Entry 8XBU (electron microscopy, 4.24 A resolution (low resolution: residue-level contacts below are approximate; hydrogen-bond / salt-bridge calls are withheld)); this record covers chains A and J of the 20 polymer chains in the assembly.

Chain A:
Protein: Histone H3.1
Source organism: Homo sapiens
Reference sequence: P68431 (H31_HUMAN); residues 0-135 here correspond to UniProt positions 1-136 (UniProt number = residue number + 1)
Chain sequence (139 residues; numbered -3 to 135; the number before each row is that of its first residue; numbers below 1 keep their minus sign (Gly-3 is residue -3)):
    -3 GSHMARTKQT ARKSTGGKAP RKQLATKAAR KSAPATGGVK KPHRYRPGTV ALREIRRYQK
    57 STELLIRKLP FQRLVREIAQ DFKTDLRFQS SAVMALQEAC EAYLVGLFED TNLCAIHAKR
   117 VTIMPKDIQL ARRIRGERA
Not modelled in the structure: -3 to 37, 134-135
Sequence notes: expression tag (-3 to -1)
Swiss-Prot annotation at these positions:
  - modified residue: Arg2 (Asymmetric dimethylarginine), Thr3 (Phosphothreonine), Lys4 (Allysine), Gln5 (5-glutamyl dopamine), Thr6 (Phosphothreonine), Arg8 (Citrulline), Lys9 (N6,N6,N6-trimethyllysine), Ser10 (ADP-ribosylserine), Thr11 (Phosphothreonine), Lys14 (N6-(2-hydroxyisobutyryl)lysine), Arg17 (Asymmetric dimethylarginine), Lys18 (N6-(2-hydroxyisobutyryl)lysine), Lys23 (N6-(2-hydroxyisobutyryl)lysine), Arg26 (Citrulline), Lys27 (N6,N6,N6-trimethyllysine), Ser28 (ADP-ribosylserine), Lys36 (N6,N6,N6-trimethyllysine), Lys37 (N6-methyllysine), Tyr41 (Phosphotyrosine), Lys56 (N6,N6,N6-trimethyllysine) and 8 more in UniProt
  - lipidation: Lys18 (N6-decanoyllysine)

Chain J:
Molecule: 153-nt DNA strand
Source organism: synthetic construct
Sequence (153 nucleotides; each row starts with the number of its first residue):
     1 TGGCCGTTTT CGTTGTTTTT TTCTGTCTCG TGCCTGGTGT CTTGGGTGTA ATCCCCTTGG
    61 CGGTTAAAAC GCGGGGGACA GCGCGTACGT GCGTTTAAGC GGTGCTAGAG CTGTCTACGA
   121 CCAATTGAGC GGCCTCGGCA CCGGGATTCT GAT

Interface between chain A and chain J:
Contacting residue pairs - 18 pairs, chain A then chain J:
  Arg40(A) with DG73(J)
  Arg42(A) with DG151(J); DA152(J)
  Thr45(A) with DG151(J)
  Arg63(A) with DA67(J)
  Arg72(A) with DT58(J)
  Arg83(A) with DT57(J); DT58(J)
  Phe84(A) with DT57(J); DT58(J)
  Gln85(A) with DT57(J)
  Arg116(A) with DA78(J); DC79(J)
  Val117(A) with DG77(J); DA78(J)
  Thr118(A) with DA78(J)
  Met120(A) with DA78(J); DC79(J)
Also at the interface, not in a pair above, chain A (17 interface residues in all): His39, Tyr41, Pro43, Ser86, Lys115
Also at the interface, not in a pair above, chain J (12 interface residues in all): DG75, DG76, DT150

In short:
17 residues of chain A face 12 of chain J across their interface.
Chain A is Histone H3.1 (Homo sapiens) and chain J is a 153-nt DNA strand (synthetic construct); the
structure, The cryo-EM structure of the decameric RAD51 ring bound to the nucleosome with the linker DNA ...,
was determined by electron microscopy, deposited together with 8JND, 8JNE, 8JNF, 8XBT and 8XBW.
